PDB entry 6LA7 | electron microscopy, 2.82 A resolution | chains B and E of the 6 polymer chains in the assembly

# Chain B
Name: Capsid protein VP2
Organism: Echovirus E11
Sequence (251 residues; numbered 11 to 261; the number before each row is that of its first residue):
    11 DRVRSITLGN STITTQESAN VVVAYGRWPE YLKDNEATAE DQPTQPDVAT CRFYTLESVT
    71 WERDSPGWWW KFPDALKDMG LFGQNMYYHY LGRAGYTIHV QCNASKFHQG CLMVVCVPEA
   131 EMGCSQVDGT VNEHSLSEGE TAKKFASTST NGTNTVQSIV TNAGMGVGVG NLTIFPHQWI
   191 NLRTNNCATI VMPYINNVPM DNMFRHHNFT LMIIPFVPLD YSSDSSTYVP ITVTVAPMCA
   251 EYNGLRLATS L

# Chain E
Name: IgG receptor FcRn large subunit p51
Organism: Homo sapiens
UniProt: P55899 (FCGRN_HUMAN); residues 5-267 here correspond to UniProt positions 28-290 (UniProt number = residue number + 23)
Sequence (263 residues; each row starts with the number of its first residue):
     5 LSLLYHLTAV SSPAPGTPAF WVSGWLGPQQ YLSYNSLRGE AEPCGAWVWE NQVSWYWEKE
    65 TTDLRIKEKL FLEAFKALGG KGPYTLQGLL GCELGPDNTS VPTAKFALNG EEFMNFDLKQ
   125 GTWGGDWPEA LAISQRWQQQ DKAANKELTF LLFSCPHRLR EHLERGRGNL EWKEPPSMRL
   185 KARPSSPGFS VLTCSAFSFY PPELQLRFLR NGLAAGTGQG DFGPNSDGSF HASSSLTVKS
   245 GDEHHYCCIV QHAGLAQPLR VEL
UniProt features mapped onto this chain:
  - glycosylation: Asn102 (N-linked (GlcNAc...) asparagine)

# Interface between chain B and chain E
Pairs across the interface (7):
  Asp138(B) - Lys80(E)  salt bridge
  Asp138(B) - Arg140(E)
  Thr140(B) - Ala81(E)  hydrogen bond (side chain-backbone)
  Asn142(B) - Gly83(E)  hydrogen bond (side chain-backbone)
  Asn142(B) - Gly84(E)
  Asn164(B) - Gly83(E)  hydrogen bond (side chain-backbone)
  Asn164(B) - Gly84(E)
Other interface residues (no listed pair), chain B (5 interface residues in all): Gly139
Other interface residues (no listed pair), chain E (6 interface residues in all): Leu82

# In short
5 residues of chain B face 6 of chain E across their interface, with 3 hydrogen bonds and 1 salt bridge. Polar
pairs include Asp138(B)-Lys80(E), Thr140(B)-Ala81(E) and Asn142(B)-Gly83(E).
Chain B is Capsid protein VP2 (Echovirus E11) and chain E is IgG receptor FcRn large subunit p51 (Homo
sapiens); the structure, Cryo-EM structure of echovirus 11 complexed with its uncoating receptor FcRn at pH
5.5, was determined by electron microscopy (same publication as 6LA3, 6LA4, 6LA5, 6LA6, 6LAO, 6LAP and 3
further entries).
